8ENO - chains A and B of the 5 polymer chains in the assembly; structure by electron microscopy, 2.71 A resolution.

Chain A:
Protein: Nitrogenase molybdenum-iron protein alpha chain
Source organism: Azotobacter vinelandii DJ
Notes: EC 1.18.6.1
UniProtKB: P07328 (NIFD_AZOVI); residues 4-480 here = UniProt positions 4-480
Amino-acid sequence (477 residues; numbered 4 to 480; the number before each row is that of its first residue):
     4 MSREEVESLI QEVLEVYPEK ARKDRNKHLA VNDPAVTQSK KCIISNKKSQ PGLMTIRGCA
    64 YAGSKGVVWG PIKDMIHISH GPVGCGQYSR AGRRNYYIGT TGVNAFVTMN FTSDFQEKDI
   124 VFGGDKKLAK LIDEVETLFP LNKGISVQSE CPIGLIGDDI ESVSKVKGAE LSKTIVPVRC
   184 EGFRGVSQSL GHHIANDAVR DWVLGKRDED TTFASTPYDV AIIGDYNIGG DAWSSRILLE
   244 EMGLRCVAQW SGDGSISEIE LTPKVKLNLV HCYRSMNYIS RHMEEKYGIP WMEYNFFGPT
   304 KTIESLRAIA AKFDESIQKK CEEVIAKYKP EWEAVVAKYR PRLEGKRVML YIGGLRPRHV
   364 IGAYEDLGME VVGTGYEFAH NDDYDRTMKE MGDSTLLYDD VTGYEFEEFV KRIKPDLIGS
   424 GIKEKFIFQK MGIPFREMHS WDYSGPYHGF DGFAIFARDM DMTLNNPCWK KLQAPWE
Unresolved in the structure: 36-40
Metal / ion sites: fe(8)-S(7) cluster Fe: Cys62, Cys88, Cys154 (shared with Cys70(B), Cys95(B), Cys153(B) of chain B); Fe ion near Cys275 (its only coordinating residue here)
Ligand contacts:
  - chapso (1N7): Pro143, Leu144, Lys146
  - fe(8)-S(7) cluster (CLF): Cys62, Tyr64, Pro85, Val86, Gly87, Cys88, Tyr91, Glu153, Cys154, Gly185
  - ICS (iron-sulfur-molybdenum cluster with interstitial carbon): Val70, Arg96, Gln191, His195, Tyr229, Ile231, Cys275, Arg277, Ser278, Ile355, Gly356, Gly357, Leu358, Arg359, Glu380, Phe381, His442
UniProt features mapped onto this chain:
  - binding site ([8Fe-7S] cluster): Cys62, Cys88, Cys154
  - binding site ([7Fe-Mo-9S-C-homocitryl] cluster): Cys275, His442
  - mutagenesis: His195 (H195Q: No nitrogenase activity)

Chain B:
Protein: Nitrogenase molybdenum-iron protein beta chain
Source organism: Azotobacter vinelandii DJ
Notes: EC 1.18.6.1
UniProtKB: C1DGZ8 (C1DGZ8_AZOVD); residue numbers follow UniProt; this construct covers 2-523
Amino-acid sequence (522 residues; numbered 2 to 523; the number before each row is that of its first residue):
     2 SQQVDKIKAS YPLFLDQDYK DMLAKKRDGF EEKYPQDKID EVFQWTTTKE YQELNFQREA
    62 LTVNPAKACQ PLGAVLCALG FEKTMPYVHG SQGCVAYFRS YFNRHFREPV SCVSDSMTED
   122 AAVFGGQQNM KDGLQNCKAT YKPDMIAVST TCMAEVIGDD LNAFINNSKK EGFIPDEFPV
   182 PFAHTPSFVG SHVTGWDNMF EGIARYFTLK SMDDKVVGSN KKINIVPGFE TYLGNFRVIK
   242 RMLSEMGVGY SLLSDPEEVL DTPADGQFRM YAGGTTQEEM KDAPNALNTV LLQPWHLEKT
   302 KKFVEGTWKH EVPKLNIPMG LDWTDEFLMK VSEISGQPIP ASLTKERGRL VDMMTDSHTW
   362 LHGKRFALWG DPDFVMGLVK FLLELGCEPV HILCHNGNKR WKKAVDAILA ASPYGKNATV
   422 YIGKDLWHLR SLVFTDKPDF MIGNSYGKFI QRDTLHKGKE FEVPLIRIGF PIFDRHHLHR
   482 STTLGYEGAM QILTTLVNSI LERLDEETRG MQATDYNHDL VR
Metal / ion sites: fe(8)-S(7) cluster Fe: Cys70, Cys95, Cys153 (shared with Cys62(A), Cys88(A), Cys154(A) of chain A); Fe ion site 1: Arg108, Glu109 (shared with 2 residues of chain D); Fe ion site 2: Asp353, Asp357 (shared with 2 residues of chain D)
Ligand contacts:
  - chapso (1N7): Glu33, Lys34, Tyr35, Pro36, Lys39, Glu42, Val43, Trp46
  - fe(8)-S(7) cluster (CLF): Cys70, Pro72, Ser92, Gly94, Cys95, Tyr98, Phe99, Thr152, Cys153, Ser188

Chain A / chain B interface:
Residue-residue contacts - 203 pairs, chain A then chain B:
  Val19(A) - Ala140(B)
  Tyr20(A) - Thr141(B)
  Pro21(A) - Asn137(B)
  Pro21(A) - Ala140(B)  hydrophobic
  Lys23(A) - Asp133(B)  salt bridge
  Ala24(A) - Asn137(B)
  Lys51(A) - Asp116(B)
  Lys51(A) - Ser117(B)  hydrogen bond (side chain-backbone)
  Lys51(A) - Thr119(B)
  Lys51(A) - Asn130(B)
  Ser52(A) - Gln93(B)  hydrogen bond
  Ser52(A) - Ser117(B)
  Gln53(A) - Asn137(B)
  Pro54(A) - Ser115(B)
  Pro54(A) - Asp116(B)
  Pro54(A) - Asn130(B)
  Pro54(A) - Gly134(B)
  Pro54(A) - Asn137(B)  hydrogen bond (backbone-side chain)
  Gly55(A) - Val114(B)
  Gly55(A) - Ser115(B)  hydrogen bond (backbone-backbone)
  Gly55(A) - Asp116(B)
  Gly55(A) - Gly134(B)
  Gly55(A) - Asn137(B)
  Gly55(A) - Cys138(B)
  Gly55(A) - Tyr142(B)
  Leu56(A) - Thr141(B)
  Leu56(A) - Tyr142(B)  hydrogen bond (backbone-side chain)
  Met57(A) - Arg100(B)
  Met57(A) - Ser112(B)
  Met57(A) - Cys113(B)
  Met57(A) - Val114(B)
  Met57(A) - Tyr142(B)
  Met57(A) - Met271(B)  hydrophobic
  Thr58(A) - Gln93(B)
  Thr58(A) - Arg100(B)
  Arg60(A) - Gln93(B)
  Arg60(A) - Ala97(B)
  Gly61(A) - Gln93(B)  hydrogen bond (backbone-side chain)
  Gly61(A) - Gly94(B)
  Cys62(A) - Gly94(B)
  Ala65(A) - Tyr98(B)
  Lys76(A) - Glu32(B)  salt bridge
  Pro85(A) - Ser188(B)
  Val86(A) - Pro66(B)  hydrophobic
  Val86(A) - Lys68(B)
  Val86(A) - Ala69(B)
  Gly87(A) - Cys70(B)
  Gln90(A) - Pro66(B)  hydrogen bond (side chain-backbone)
  Gln90(A) - Lys68(B)  hydrogen bond (side chain-backbone)
  Gln90(A) - Tyr102(B)
  Gln90(A) - Tyr447(B)  hydrogen bond (backbone-side chain)
  Tyr91(A) - Ala69(B)
  Tyr91(A) - Cys70(B)  hydrogen bond
  Tyr91(A) - Leu73(B)
  Tyr91(A) - Tyr98(B)  hydrophobic
  Tyr91(A) - Phe99(B)  hydrophobic
  Tyr91(A) - Tyr102(B)  hydrophobic
  Tyr91(A) - Arg105(B)
  Ser92(A) - Tyr98(B)
  Arg93(A) - Asn65(B)
  Arg93(A) - Tyr447(B)
  Arg93(A) - Phe450(B)
  Gly95(A) - Arg105(B)  hydrogen bond (backbone-side chain)
  Tyr99(A) - Ser11(B)
  Thr103(A) - Ile40(B)
  Thr104(A) - Arg453(B)
  Thr104(A) - Asp454(B)
  Gly105(A) - Trp428(B)
  Val106(A) - Ile40(B)
  Val106(A) - Val43(B)  hydrophobic
  Val106(A) - Phe44(B)  hydrophobic
  Asn107(A) - Lys34(B)
  Asn107(A) - Ile40(B)
  Met112(A) - Val64(B)  hydrophobic
  Met112(A) - Asn65(B)
  Met112(A) - Trp428(B)  hydrophobic
  Asn113(A) - Thr63(B)
  Asn113(A) - Val64(B)
  Asn113(A) - Asn65(B)  hydrogen bond (backbone-backbone)
  Asn113(A) - Pro66(B)
  Phe114(A) - Leu62(B)  hydrophobic
  Phe114(A) - Thr63(B)
  Phe114(A) - Val64(B)  hydrophobic
  Thr115(A) - Leu62(B)
  Thr115(A) - Thr63(B)  hydrogen bond (backbone-backbone)
  Ser116(A) - Ala61(B)
  Asp117(A) - Thr63(B)
  Asp117(A) - Lys68(B)  salt bridge
  Phe118(A) - Phe189(B)
  Gln119(A) - Lys68(B)
  Gln119(A) - Phe189(B)
  Glu120(A) - Phe189(B)
  Glu120(A) - Val190(B)
  Ile123(A) - Val157(B)  hydrophobic
  Ile123(A) - Phe189(B)  hydrophobic
  Lys130(A) - Ala61(B)
  Lys133(A) - Ala61(B)
  Leu134(A) - Ala61(B)
  Leu134(A) - Leu62(B)  hydrophobic
  Glu137(A) - Gln58(B)
  Glu137(A) - Arg59(B)
  Glu137(A) - Glu60(B)  hydrogen bond (side chain-backbone)
  Glu137(A) - Ala61(B)  hydrogen bond (side chain-backbone)
  Glu137(A) - Leu62(B)  hydrogen bond (side chain-backbone)
  Val138(A) - Leu62(B)  hydrophobic
  Thr140(A) - Trp46(B)
  Leu141(A) - Trp46(B)
  Leu141(A) - Tyr52(B)  hydrogen bond (backbone-side chain)
  Leu141(A) - Leu55(B)  hydrophobic
  Leu141(A) - Asn56(B)
  Leu141(A) - Arg59(B)
  Phe142(A) - Trp428(B)  hydrophobic
  Pro143(A) - Trp46(B)
  Leu144(A) - Tyr35(B)
  Leu144(A) - Val43(B)  hydrophobic
  Lys146(A) - Glu33(B)
  Cys154(A) - Ser92(B)
  Cys154(A) - Cys153(B)  hydrophobic
  Pro155(A) - Cys153(B)  hydrophobic
  Leu158(A) - Ala123(B)  hydrophobic
  Leu158(A) - Met154(B)  hydrophobic
  Leu158(A) - Val157(B)  hydrophobic
  Leu158(A) - Ile158(B)  hydrophobic
  Ile159(A) - Val157(B)  hydrophobic
  Phe186(A) - Ser92(B)
  Phe186(A) - Met118(B)
  Phe186(A) - Thr119(B)
  Phe186(A) - Glu120(B)  hydrogen bond (backbone-backbone)
  Phe186(A) - Met154(B)  hydrophobic
  Arg187(A) - Glu120(B)  salt bridge
  Gly188(A) - Thr119(B)
  Val189(A) - Gln93(B)  hydrogen bond (backbone-side chain)
  Arg210(A) - Glu33(B)  salt bridge
  Gly232(A) - Ser11(B)
  Gly232(A) - Phe15(B)
  Gly233(A) - Phe15(B)
  Trp236(A) - Phe15(B)  hydrophobic
  Trp236(A) - Tyr20(B)
  Trp236(A) - Met23(B)
  Trp236(A) - Leu24(B)
  Ser237(A) - Phe15(B)
  Ser237(A) - Tyr20(B)  hydrogen bond
  Arg239(A) - Met23(B)
  Arg239(A) - Lys27(B)
  Arg239(A) - Phe31(B)
  Ile240(A) - Asp19(B)
  Ile240(A) - Tyr20(B)
  Ile240(A) - Met23(B)  hydrogen bond (backbone-side chain)
  Glu243(A) - Met23(B)
  Glu243(A) - Lys26(B)  salt bridge
  Arg248(A) - Phe31(B)
  Cys249(A) - Phe31(B)
  Val250(A) - Phe31(B)
  Gln252(A) - Lys27(B)
  Asp256(A) - Lys27(B)  salt bridge
  Ser258(A) - Glu32(B)
  Ser260(A) - Phe31(B)  hydrogen bond (side chain-backbone)
  Ser260(A) - Glu32(B)  hydrogen bond (side chain-backbone)
  Ser260(A) - Glu33(B)
  Glu261(A) - Lys27(B)  salt bridge
  Glu261(A) - Phe31(B)
  Glu334(A) - Ser2(B)  hydrogen bond
  Glu334(A) - Gln3(B)  hydrogen bond (side chain-backbone)
  Ala337(A) - Val5(B)
  Val338(A) - Val5(B)  hydrophobic
  Lys341(A) - Val5(B)  hydrogen bond (side chain-backbone)
  Tyr342(A) - Ile8(B)
  Gly406(A) - Tyr142(B)
  Tyr407(A) - Thr141(B)
  Tyr407(A) - Tyr142(B)
  Ile425(A) - Asn104(B)
  Lys426(A) - Ala97(B)
  Lys426(A) - Arg100(B)
  Lys426(A) - Asn104(B)
  Phe429(A) - Asn104(B)
  Phe429(A) - Arg108(B)
  Phe429(A) - Glu109(B)
  Phe429(A) - Pro110(B)
  Ile430(A) - Pro110(B)  hydrophobic
  Ile430(A) - Phe269(B)  hydrophobic
  Lys433(A) - Glu109(B)  salt bridge
  Lys433(A) - Pro110(B)
  Lys433(A) - Thr263(B)
  Lys433(A) - Pro264(B)
  Lys433(A) - Gly267(B)  hydrogen bond (backbone-backbone)
  Lys433(A) - Gln268(B)  hydrogen bond (backbone-backbone)
  Met434(A) - Gly267(B)
  Met434(A) - Phe269(B)  hydrophobic
  Gly448(A) - Ala10(B)
  Gly448(A) - Ser11(B)  hydrogen bond (backbone-backbone)
  Pro449(A) - Ser11(B)
  Pro449(A) - Phe15(B)  hydrophobic
  Asp454(A) - Ser2(B)  hydrogen bond (side chain-backbone)
  Asp454(A) - Gln3(B)  hydrogen bond (backbone-side chain)
  Asp454(A) - Leu14(B)
  Asp454(A) - Tyr20(B)  hydrogen bond
  Ala457(A) - Ile8(B)  hydrophobic
  Ile458(A) - Gln3(B)
  Ile458(A) - Ile8(B)  hydrophobic
  Ile458(A) - Lys9(B)
  Arg461(A) - Ile8(B)  hydrogen bond (side chain-backbone)
  Leu475(A) - Ala265(B)
  Leu475(A) - Asp266(B)
Also at the interface, not in a pair above, chain A (112 interface residues in all): Tyr64, Cys88, Ala94, Arg97, Ile101, Thr111, Gly185, Ser190, Phe216, Leu264, Lys330, Tyr331, Glu410, Gly435, Tyr446
Also at the interface, not in a pair above, chain B (99 interface residues in all): Asp6, Lys39, Ala67, Ser101, Gln136, His396, Leu427, His457

In short:
The interface between chain A and chain B involves 112 residues on one side and 99 on the other, with 33
hydrogen bonds and 9 salt bridges. Among the polar pairs are Lys23(A)-Asp133(B), Lys76(A)-Glu32(B) and
Asp117(A)-Lys68(B).
Chain A is Nitrogenase molybdenum-iron protein alpha chain and chain B is Nitrogenase molybdenum-iron protein
beta chain, both from Azotobacter vinelandii DJ; the structure, Homocitrate-deficient nitrogenase MoFe-protein
from A. vinelandii nifV knockout in complex with NafT, was determined by electron microscopy together with
8CRS, 8DBX, 8ENL, 8ENM and 8ENN from the same study.
